PDB entry 7MWD | electron microscopy, 3.70 A resolution | chain A

[Chain A]
Molecule: E3 ubiquitin-protein ligase HUWE1
Source organism: Homo sapiens
Notes: EC 2.3.2.26
Reference sequence: Q7Z6Z7 (HUWE1_HUMAN); the construct has insertions or renumbered stretches relative to UniProt, so the offset changes along the chain: 1-3651 = UniProt 1-3651; 3668-3751 = UniProt 3652-3735; 3851-4374 = UniProt 3851-4374
Sequence (4411 residues; numbered -36 to 4374 plus 115 insertion-coded residues; 115 numbers in that range are skipped by the numbering (no residue carries them; nothing is unmodelled there); the number before each row is that of its first residue; a row labelled like 3751A-3751Z holds insertion residues (3751A, then the next letters in order); numbers below 1 keep their minus sign (Met-36 is residue -36)):
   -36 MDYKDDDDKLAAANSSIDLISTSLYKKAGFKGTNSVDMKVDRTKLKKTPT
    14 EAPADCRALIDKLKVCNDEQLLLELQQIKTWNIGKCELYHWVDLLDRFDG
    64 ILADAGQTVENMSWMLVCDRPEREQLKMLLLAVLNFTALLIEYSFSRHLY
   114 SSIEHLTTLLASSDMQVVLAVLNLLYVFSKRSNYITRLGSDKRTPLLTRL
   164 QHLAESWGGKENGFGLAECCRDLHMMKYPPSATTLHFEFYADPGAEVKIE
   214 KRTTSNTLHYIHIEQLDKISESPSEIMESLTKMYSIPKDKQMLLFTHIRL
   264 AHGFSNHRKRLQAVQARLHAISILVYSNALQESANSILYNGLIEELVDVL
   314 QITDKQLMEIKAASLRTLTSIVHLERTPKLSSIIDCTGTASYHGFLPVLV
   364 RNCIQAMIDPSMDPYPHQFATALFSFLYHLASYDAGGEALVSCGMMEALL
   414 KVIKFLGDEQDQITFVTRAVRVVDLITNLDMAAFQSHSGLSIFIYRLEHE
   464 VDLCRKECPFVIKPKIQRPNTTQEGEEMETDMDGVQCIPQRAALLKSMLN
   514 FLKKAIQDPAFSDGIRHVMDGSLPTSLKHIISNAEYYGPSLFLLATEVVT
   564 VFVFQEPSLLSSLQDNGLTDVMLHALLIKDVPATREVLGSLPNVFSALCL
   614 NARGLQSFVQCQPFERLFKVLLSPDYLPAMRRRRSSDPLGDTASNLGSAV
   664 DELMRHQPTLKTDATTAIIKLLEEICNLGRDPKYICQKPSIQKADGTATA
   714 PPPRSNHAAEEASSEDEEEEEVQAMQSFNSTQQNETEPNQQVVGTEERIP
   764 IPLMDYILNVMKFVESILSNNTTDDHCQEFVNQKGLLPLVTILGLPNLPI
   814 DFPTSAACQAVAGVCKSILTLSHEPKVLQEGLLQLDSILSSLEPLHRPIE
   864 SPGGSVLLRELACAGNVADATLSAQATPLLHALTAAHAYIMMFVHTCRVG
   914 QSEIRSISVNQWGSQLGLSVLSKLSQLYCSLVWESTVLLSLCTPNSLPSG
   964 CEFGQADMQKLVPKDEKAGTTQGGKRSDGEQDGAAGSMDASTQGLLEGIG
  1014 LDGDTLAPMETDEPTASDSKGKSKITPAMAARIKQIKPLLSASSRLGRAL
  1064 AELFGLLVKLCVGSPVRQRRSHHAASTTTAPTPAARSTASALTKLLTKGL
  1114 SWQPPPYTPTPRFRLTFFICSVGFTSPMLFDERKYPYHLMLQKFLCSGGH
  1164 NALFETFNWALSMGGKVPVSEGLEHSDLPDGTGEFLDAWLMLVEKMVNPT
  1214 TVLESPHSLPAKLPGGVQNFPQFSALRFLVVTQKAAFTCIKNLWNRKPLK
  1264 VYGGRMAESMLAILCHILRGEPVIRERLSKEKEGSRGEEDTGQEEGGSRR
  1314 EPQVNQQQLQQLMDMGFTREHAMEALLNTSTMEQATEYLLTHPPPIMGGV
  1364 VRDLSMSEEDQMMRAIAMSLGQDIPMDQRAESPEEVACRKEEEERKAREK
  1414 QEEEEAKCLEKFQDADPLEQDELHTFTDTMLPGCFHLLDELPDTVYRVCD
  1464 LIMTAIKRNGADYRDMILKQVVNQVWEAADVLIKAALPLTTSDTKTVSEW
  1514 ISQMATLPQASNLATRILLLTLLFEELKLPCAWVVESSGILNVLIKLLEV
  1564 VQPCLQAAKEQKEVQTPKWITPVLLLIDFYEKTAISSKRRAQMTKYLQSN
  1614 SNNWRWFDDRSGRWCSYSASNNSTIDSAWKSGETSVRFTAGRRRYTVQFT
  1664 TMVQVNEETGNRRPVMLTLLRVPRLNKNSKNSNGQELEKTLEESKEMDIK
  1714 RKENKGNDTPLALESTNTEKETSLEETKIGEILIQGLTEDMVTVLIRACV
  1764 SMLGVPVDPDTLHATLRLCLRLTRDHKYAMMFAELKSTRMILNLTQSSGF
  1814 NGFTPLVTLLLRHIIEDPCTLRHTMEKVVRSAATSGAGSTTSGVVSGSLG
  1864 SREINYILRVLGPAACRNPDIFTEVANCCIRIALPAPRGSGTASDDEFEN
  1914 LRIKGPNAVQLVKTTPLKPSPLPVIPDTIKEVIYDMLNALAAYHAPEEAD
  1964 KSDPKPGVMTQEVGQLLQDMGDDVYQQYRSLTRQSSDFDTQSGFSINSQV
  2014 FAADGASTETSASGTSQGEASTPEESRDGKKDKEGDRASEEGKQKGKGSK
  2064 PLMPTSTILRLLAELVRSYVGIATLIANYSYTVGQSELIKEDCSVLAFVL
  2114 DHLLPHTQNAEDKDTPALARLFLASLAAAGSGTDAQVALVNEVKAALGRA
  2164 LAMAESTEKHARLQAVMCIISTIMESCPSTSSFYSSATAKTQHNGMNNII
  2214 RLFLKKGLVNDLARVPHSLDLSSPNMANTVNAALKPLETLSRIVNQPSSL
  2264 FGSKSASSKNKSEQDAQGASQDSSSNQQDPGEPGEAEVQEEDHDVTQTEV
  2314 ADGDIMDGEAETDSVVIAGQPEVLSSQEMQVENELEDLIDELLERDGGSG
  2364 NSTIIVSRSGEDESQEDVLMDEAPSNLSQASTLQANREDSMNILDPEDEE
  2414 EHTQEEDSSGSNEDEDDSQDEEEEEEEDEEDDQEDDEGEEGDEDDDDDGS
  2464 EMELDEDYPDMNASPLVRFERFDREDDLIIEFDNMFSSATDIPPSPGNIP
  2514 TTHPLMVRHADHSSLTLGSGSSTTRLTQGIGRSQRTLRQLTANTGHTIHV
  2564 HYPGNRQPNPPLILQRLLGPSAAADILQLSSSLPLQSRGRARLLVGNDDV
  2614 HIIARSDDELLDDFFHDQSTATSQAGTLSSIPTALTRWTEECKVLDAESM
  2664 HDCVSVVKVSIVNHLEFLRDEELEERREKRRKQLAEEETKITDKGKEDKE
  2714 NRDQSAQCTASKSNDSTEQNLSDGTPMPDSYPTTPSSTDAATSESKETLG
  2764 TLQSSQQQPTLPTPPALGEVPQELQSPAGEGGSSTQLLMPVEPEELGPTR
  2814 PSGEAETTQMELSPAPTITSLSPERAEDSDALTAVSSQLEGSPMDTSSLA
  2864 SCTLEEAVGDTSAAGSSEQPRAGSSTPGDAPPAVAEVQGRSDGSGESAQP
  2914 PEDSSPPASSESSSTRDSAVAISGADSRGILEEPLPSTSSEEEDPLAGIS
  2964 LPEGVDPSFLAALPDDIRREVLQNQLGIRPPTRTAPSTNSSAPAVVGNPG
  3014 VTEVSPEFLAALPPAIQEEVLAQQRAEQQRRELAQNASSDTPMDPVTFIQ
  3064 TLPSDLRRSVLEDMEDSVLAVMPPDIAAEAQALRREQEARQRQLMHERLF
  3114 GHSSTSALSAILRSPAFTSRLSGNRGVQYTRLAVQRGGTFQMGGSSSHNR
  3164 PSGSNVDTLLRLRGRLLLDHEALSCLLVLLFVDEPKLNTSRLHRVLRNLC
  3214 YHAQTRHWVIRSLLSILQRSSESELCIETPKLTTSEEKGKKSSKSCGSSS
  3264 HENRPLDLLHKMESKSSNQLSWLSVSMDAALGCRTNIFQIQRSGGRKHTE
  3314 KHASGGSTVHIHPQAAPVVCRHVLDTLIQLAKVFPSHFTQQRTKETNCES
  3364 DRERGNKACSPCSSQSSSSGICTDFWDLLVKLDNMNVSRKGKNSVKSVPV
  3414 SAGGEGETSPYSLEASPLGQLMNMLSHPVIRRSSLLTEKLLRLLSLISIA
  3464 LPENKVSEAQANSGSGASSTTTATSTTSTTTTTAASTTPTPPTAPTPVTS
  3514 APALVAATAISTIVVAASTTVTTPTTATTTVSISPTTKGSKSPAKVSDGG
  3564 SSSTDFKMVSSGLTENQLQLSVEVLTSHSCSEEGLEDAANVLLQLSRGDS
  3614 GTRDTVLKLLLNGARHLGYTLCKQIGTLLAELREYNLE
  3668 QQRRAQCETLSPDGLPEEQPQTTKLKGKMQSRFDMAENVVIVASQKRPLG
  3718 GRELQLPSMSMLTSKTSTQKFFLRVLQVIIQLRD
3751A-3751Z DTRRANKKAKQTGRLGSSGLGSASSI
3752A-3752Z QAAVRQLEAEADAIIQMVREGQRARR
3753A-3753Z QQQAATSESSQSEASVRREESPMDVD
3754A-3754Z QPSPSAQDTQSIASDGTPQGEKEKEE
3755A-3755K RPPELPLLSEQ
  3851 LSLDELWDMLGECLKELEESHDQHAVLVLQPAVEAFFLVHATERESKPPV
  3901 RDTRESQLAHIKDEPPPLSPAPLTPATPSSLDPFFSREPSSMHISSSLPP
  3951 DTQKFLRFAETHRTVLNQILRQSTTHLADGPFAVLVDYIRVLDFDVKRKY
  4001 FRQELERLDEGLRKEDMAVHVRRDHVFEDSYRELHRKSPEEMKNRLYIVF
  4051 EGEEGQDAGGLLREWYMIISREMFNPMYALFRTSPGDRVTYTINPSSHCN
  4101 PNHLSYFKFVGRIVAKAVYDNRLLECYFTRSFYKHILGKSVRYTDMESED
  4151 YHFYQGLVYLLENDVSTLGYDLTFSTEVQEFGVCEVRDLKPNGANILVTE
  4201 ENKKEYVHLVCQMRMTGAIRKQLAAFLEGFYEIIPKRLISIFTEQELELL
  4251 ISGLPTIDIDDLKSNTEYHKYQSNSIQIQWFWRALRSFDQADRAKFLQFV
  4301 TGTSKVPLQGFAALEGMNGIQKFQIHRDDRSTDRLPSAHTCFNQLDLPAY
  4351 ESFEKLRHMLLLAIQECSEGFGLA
Not modelled in the structure: -36 to 16, 28-30, 40-53, 71-87, 107-113, 203-222, 291-298, 337-341, 477-498, 702-761, 976-1040, 1077-1095, 1226-1231, 1291-1431, 1684-1744, 1955-2061, 2189-2209, 2260-2640, 2697-3178, 3235-3283, 3305-3320, 3347-3386, 3399-3426, 3463-3574, 3590-3593, 3668-3719, 3751A-3751Z, 3752A-3752Z, 3753A-3753Z, 3754A-3754Z, 3755A-3755K, 3894-3952, 4191-4197, 4365-4374
Differences from the reference sequence: expression tag (-36 to 0)
What the authors report for this chain:
  - catalytic residues: Cys4341 (citing earlier work)
  - mutagenesis - C4341S: abolished catalytic activity on E2 discharge
  - mutagenesis - Y355G/H356G: decreased catalytic activity
  - mutagenesis - H3962D, I3969A/F3982A: decreased catalytic activity on Mcl1 and DDIT4
  - disease-associated variants - F3194S: decreased catalytic activity on E2 discharge
  - disease-associated variants - R4187C: increased catalytic activity on E2 discharge
  - disease-associated variants - R4187C: decreased catalytic activity (E3 ligase activity)
  - disease-associated variants - H669Q: unchanged catalytic activity
  - mutagenesis - H3962D, I3969A/F3982A: decreased catalytic activity on ligase loading

[Summary]
From the paper: the catalytic residue Cys4341; H3962D and I3969A/F3982A reduce catalytic activity on Mcl1 and
DDIT4; 7 substitutions were tested in all.
Chain A is E3 ubiquitin-protein ligase HUWE1 (Homo sapiens); the structure, HUWE1 in map with focus on HECT,
was determined by electron microscopy, deposited together with 7JQ9, 7MOP, 7MWE and 7MWF.
